PDB entry 6DBJ | electron microscopy, 3.00 A resolution | chains A and C of the 10 polymer chains in the assembly

Chain A (and C):
Name: Recombination activating gene 1 - MBP chimera
From: Escherichia coli
Notes: EC 2.3.2.27; chain C of this document is another copy of the same molecule, construct and numbering; everything in this record applies to it too
UniProtKB: chimeric construct of P0AEX9, O13033: residues -113 to 250 from P0AEX9 (MALE_ECOLI) positions 29-392 (UniProt number = residue number + 142); residues 271-1031 from O13033 positions 271-1031 (same numbers)
Amino-acid sequence (1159 residues; numbered -127 to 1031; the number before each row is that of its first residue; numbers below 1 keep their minus sign (Met-127 is residue -127)):
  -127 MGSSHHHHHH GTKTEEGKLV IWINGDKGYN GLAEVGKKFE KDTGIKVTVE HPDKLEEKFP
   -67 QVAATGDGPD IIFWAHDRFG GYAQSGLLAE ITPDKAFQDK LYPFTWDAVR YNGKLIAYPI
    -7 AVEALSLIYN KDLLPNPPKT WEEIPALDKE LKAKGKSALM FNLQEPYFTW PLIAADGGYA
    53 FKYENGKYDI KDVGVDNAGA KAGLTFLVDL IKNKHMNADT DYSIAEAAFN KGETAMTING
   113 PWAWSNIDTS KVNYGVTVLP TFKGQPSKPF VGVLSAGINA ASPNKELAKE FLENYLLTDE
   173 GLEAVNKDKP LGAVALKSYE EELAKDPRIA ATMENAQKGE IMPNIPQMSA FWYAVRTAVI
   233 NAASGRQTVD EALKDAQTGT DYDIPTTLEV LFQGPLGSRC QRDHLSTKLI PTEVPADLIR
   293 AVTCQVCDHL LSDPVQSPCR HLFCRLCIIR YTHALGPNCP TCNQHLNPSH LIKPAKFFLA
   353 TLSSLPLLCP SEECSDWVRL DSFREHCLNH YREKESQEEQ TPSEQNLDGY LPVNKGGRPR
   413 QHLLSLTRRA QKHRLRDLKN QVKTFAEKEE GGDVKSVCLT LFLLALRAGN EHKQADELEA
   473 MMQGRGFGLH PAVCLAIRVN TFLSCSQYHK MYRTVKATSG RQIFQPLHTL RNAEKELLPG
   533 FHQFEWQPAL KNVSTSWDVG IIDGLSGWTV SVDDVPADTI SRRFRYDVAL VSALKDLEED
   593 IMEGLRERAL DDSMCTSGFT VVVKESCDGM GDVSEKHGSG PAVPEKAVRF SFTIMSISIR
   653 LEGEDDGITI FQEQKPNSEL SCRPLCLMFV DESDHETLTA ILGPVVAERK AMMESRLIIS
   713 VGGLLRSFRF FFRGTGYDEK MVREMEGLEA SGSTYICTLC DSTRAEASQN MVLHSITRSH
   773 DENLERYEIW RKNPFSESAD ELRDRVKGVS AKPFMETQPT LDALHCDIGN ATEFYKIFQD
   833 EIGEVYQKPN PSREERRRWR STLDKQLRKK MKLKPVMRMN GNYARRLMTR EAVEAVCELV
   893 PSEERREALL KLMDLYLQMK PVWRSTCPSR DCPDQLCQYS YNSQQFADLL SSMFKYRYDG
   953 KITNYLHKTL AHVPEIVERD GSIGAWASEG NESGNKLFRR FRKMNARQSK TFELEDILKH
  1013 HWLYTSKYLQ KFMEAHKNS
Disordered / not traced: -127 to 478, 1031
Differences from the reference sequence: initiating methionine (-127); expression tag (-126 to -114); linker (251-270)
Bound ions: Ca2+ site 1: Asp620, Gly621, Glu984 (shared with 1 residue of chain G); Ca2+ site 2: Asp620, Glu684, Asp730 (shared with 1 residue of chain I); Zn2+: Cys749, Cys752, His959, His964
What the authors report for this chain:
  - Ca2+ coordination: Asp620, Glu684, Asp730, Glu984
  - catalytic residues: Asp620, Glu684, Asp730, Glu984
  - binding site for Forward stand of RSS signal end: Arg999, Gln1000

Interface between chain A and chain C:
Contacting residue pairs - 57 pairs, chain A then chain C:
  Phe479(A) with Ser511(C); Arg513(C)
  Leu481(A) with Val507(C), hydrophobic; Thr510(C); Ser511(C)
  Ile489(A) with Met503(C), hydrophobic
  Asn492(A) with Gln499(C); Lys502(C), hydrogen bond (backbone-side chain)
  Thr493(A) with Leu495(C); Gln499(C), hydrogen bond
  Leu495(A) with Thr493(C); Met503(C), hydrophobic
  Gln499(A) with Asn492(C); Thr493(C), hydrogen bond
  Lys502(A) with Asn492(C), hydrogen bond (side chain-backbone)
  Met503(A) with Ile489(C), hydrophobic; Met503(C), hydrophobic
  Arg505(A) with His1028(C); Lys1029(C)
  Thr506(A) with Phe1024(C); Met1025(C); His1028(C)
  Val507(A) with Leu481(C), hydrophobic
  Ala509(A) with His1028(C)
  Thr510(A) with His1028(C), hydrogen bond
  Ser511(A) with Phe479(C); Leu481(C)
  Arg513(A) with Phe479(C)
  Phe516(A) with Phe516(C), hydrophobic
  Glu627(A) with Arg860(C), salt bridge; Lys866(C), hydrogen bond (backbone-side chain)
  His629(A) with Lys864(C); Leu865(C); Lys866(C), hydrogen bond (side chain-backbone); Tyr875(C)
  Gly630(A) with Lys864(C)
  Ser631(A) with Lys864(C)
  Ala634(A) with Arg860(C)
  Arg860(A) with Glu627(C), salt bridge; Ala634(C)
  Lys864(A) with His629(C); Gly630(C); Ser631(C)
  Leu865(A) with His629(C)
  Lys866(A) with Glu627(C), hydrogen bond (side chain-backbone); Lys628(C); His629(C), hydrogen bond (backbone-side chain)
  Tyr875(A) with His629(C)
  Arg992(A) with Met996(C), hydrogen bond
  Met996(A) with Arg992(C), hydrogen bond
  Phe1024(A) with Thr506(C)
  Met1025(A) with Thr506(C)
  His1028(A) with Arg505(C); Thr506(C); Ala509(C); Thr510(C)
  Lys1029(A) with Arg505(C)
Interface residues without a listed pair, chain A (42 interface residues in all): Gly480, Val485, Phe494, Ile515, Lys628, Val635, Val868, Arg878, Lys1002
Interface residues without a listed pair, chain C (40 interface residues in all): Val485, Phe494, Ile515, Val868, Arg878, Lys1002

Overview:
Chain A and chain C form an interface of 42 and 40 residues respectively; the contacts include 11 hydrogen
bonds and 2 salt bridges. Polar pairs include Glu627(A)-Arg860(C), Asn492(A)-Lys502(C) and
Thr493(A)-Gln499(C). The paper reports catalytic residues Asp620(A), Glu684(A) and Asp730(A) among others; a
binding site for Forward stand of RSS signal end at Arg999(A) and Gln1000(A).
Chain A and chain C are both Recombination activating gene 1 - MBP chimera (Escherichia coli); the structure,
Cryo-EM structure of RAG in complex with 12-RSS and 23-RSS nicked DNA intermediates, was determined by
electron microscopy, deposited together with 6DBI, 6DBL, 6DBO, 6DBQ, 6DBR, 6DBT and 4 further entries.
